Entry 3ZM3 (X-ray diffraction, 1.50 A resolution); this record covers chain A.

# Chain A
Protein: Tyrosine-protein phosphatase non-receptor type 11
Organism: Homo sapiens
Notes: EC 3.1.3.48; fragment: catalytic domain, residues 248-527
Reference sequence: Q06124 (PTN11_HUMAN); aligned to UniProt positions 248-527 over residues 248-527 (the alignment contains insertions or deletions, so no single offset holds)
Chain sequence (284 residues; each row starts with the number of its first residue):
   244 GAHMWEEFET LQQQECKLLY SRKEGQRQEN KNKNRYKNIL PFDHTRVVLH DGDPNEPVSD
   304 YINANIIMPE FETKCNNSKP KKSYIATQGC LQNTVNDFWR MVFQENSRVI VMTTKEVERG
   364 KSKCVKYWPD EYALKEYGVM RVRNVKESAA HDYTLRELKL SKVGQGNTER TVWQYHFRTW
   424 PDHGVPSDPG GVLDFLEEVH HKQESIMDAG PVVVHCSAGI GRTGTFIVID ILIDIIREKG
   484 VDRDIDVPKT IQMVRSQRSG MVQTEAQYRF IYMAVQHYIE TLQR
Unresolved in the structure: 256-262, 314-321, 526-527
Construct notes: expression tag (244-247); conflict Arg486 (Cys490 in Q06124)
Curated features (UniProtKB/Swiss-Prot):
  - active site: Cys459 (Phosphocysteine intermediate)
  - binding site (substrate): Asp425, Cys459 to Arg465, Gln506

# In short
UniProt lists active-site residue Cys459 and 9 substrate-binding residues.
Chain A is Tyrosine-protein phosphatase non-receptor type 11 (Homo sapiens); the structure, Catalytic domain
of human SHP2, was determined by X-ray diffraction (same publication as 3ZM0, 3ZM1 and 3ZM2).
